PDB entry 3DFQ | X-ray diffraction, 1.82 A resolution | chains B and C of the 4 polymer chains in the assembly

# Chain B (and C)
Name: Fructose-bisphosphate aldolase A
Source organism: Oryctolagus cuniculus
Notes: EC 4.1.2.13; chain C of this document is another copy of the same molecule, construct and numbering; everything in this record applies to it too
UniProtKB: P00883 (ALDOA_RABIT); residues 1-363 here correspond to UniProt positions 2-364 (UniProt number = residue number + 1)
Sequence (363 residues; numbered 1 to 363; the number before each row is that of its first residue):
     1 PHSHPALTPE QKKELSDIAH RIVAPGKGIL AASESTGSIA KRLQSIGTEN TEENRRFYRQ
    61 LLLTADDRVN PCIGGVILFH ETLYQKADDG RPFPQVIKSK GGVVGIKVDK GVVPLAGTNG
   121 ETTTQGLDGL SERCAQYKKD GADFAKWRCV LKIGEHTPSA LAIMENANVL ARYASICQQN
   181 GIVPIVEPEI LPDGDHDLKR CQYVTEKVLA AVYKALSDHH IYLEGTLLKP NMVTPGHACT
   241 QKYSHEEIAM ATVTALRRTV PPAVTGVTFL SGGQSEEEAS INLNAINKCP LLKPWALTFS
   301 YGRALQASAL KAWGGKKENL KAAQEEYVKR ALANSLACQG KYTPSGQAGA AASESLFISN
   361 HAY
Not modelled in the structure: 346-358 (chain C: 349-358)
Differences from the reference sequence: engineered mutation S33 (Asp34 in P00883)
Swiss-Prot annotation at these positions:
  - active site: E187 (Proton acceptor), K229 (Schiff-base intermediate with dihydroxyacetone-P)
  - binding site (beta-D-fructose 1,6-bisphosphate): R42, S271 to G273, S300, R303
  - site: C72 (Essential for substrate cleavage), K107 (Essential for substrate cleavage), K146 (Alkylation inactivates the enzyme), H361 (Alkylation inactivates the enzyme), Y363 (Necessary for preference for fructose 1,6-bisphosphate over fructose 1-phosphate)
  - modified residue: T8 (Phosphothreonine), S35 (Phosphoserine), S38 (Phosphoserine), K41 (N6-acetyllysine), S45 (Phosphoserine), K98 (N6-(2-hydroxyisobutyryl)lysine), K107 (N6-acetyllysine), K110 (N6-acetyllysine), S131 (Phosphoserine), K146 (N6-(2-hydroxyisobutyryl)lysine), S271 (Phosphoserine), K311 (N6-malonyllysine), K329 (N6-acetyllysine), N360 (Deamidated asparagine)
  - cross-link: K41 (Glycyl lysine isopeptide (Lys-Gly) (interchain with G-Cter in SUMO1))

# Chain B / chain C interface
Residue-residue contacts (71; chain B residue first):
  P1(B) with P158(C); I163(C); R200(C), hydrogen bond (backbone-side chain); Y203(C), hydrophobic; V204(C); K207(C)
  H2(B) with G154(C); E155(C), hydrogen bond (side chain-backbone); R200(C), hydrogen bond; Y203(C)
  S3(B) with Y203(C)
  P9(B) with H361(C)
  K12(B) with H361(C); Y363(C), hydrogen bond (side chain-backbone)
  K13(B) with H361(C)
  S16(B) with H361(C)
  G154(B) with H2(C)
  E155(B) with H2(C), hydrogen bond (backbone-side chain)
  T157(B) with P1(C)
  P158(B) with P1(C)
  R200(B) with P1(C), hydrogen bond (side chain-backbone); H2(C), hydrogen bond
  Y203(B) with P1(C); H2(C); S3(C); H220(C)
  V204(B) with P1(C)
  K207(B) with S217(C), hydrogen bond (side chain-backbone); H220(C), hydrogen bond
  A210(B) with K214(C); S217(C)
  A211(B) with K214(C)
  K214(B) with A210(C); A211(C); K214(C)
  S217(B) with K207(C), hydrogen bond (backbone-side chain); A210(C)
  H220(B) with Y203(C), hydrogen bond; K207(C)
  Y222(B) with R258(C); H361(C), hydrogen bond
  L223(B) with R258(C)
  E224(B) with R258(C), salt bridge
  R257(B) with P261(C); P262(C); A263(C), hydrogen bond (backbone-backbone)
  R258(B) with Y222(C); L223(C); E224(C), salt bridge; P261(C); A263(C)
  V260(B) with P262(C)
  P261(B) with R257(C); R258(C)
  P262(B) with R257(C); V260(C); P262(C); P294(C), hydrophobic; W295(C), hydrophobic
  A263(B) with R257(C), hydrogen bond (backbone-backbone); R258(C)
  L292(B) with P294(C), hydrophobic
  P294(B) with P262(C), hydrophobic; L292(C), hydrophobic
  W295(B) with P262(C), hydrophobic
  H361(B) with P9(C); K12(C); K13(C); S16(C); Y222(C), hydrogen bond
  Y363(B) with K12(C), hydrogen bond (backbone-side chain)
Interface residues without a listed pair, chain B (38 interface residues in all): H156, T254, T259, A362
Interface residues without a listed pair, chain C (38 interface residues in all): T157, T254, T259, A362

# Summary
Chain B and chain C each contribute 38 residues to their interface; the contacts include 16 hydrogen bonds and
2 salt bridges. Polar contacts include E224(B)-R258(C), P1(B)-R200(C) and H2(B)-E155(C). UniProt lists
active-site residues E187(B) and K229(B) and 6 beta-D-fructose 1,6-bisphosphate-binding residues on chain B.
Both chains are Fructose-bisphosphate aldolase A (Oryctolagus cuniculus). Entry 3DFQ (D33S mutant
fructose-1,6-bisphosphate aldolase from rabbit muscle) was determined by X-ray diffraction (same publication
as 3DFN, 3DFO, 3DFP, 3DFS and 3DFT).
